PDB entry 4XVD | X-ray diffraction, 2.81 A resolution | chain A

Chain A:
Name: Aldo-keto reductase family 1 member C3
Organism: Homo sapiens
Notes: EC 1.1.1.64
Reference sequence: P42330 (AK1C3_HUMAN); numbering as in UniProt (aligned over 1-323)
Chain sequence (331 residues; numbered 1 to 331; the number before each row is that of its first residue):
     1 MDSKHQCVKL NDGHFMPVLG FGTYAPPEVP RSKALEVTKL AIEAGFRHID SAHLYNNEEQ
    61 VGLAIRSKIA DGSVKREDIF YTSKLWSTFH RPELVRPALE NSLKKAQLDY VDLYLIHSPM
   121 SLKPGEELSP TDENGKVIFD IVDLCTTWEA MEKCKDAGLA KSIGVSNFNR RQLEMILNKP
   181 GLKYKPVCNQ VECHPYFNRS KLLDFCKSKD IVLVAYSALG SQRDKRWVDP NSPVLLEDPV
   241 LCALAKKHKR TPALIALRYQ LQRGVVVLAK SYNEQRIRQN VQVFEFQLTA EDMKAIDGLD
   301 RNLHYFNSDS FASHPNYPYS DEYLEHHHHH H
Disordered / not traced: 1-5, 125-126, 322-331
Construct notes: expression tag (324-331)
Small-molecule neighbours:
  - NADP (NAP; NADP nicotinamide-adenine-dinucleotide phosphate): Gly22, Thr23, Tyr24, Asp50, Tyr55, Lys84, His117, Ser166, Asn167, Gln190, Tyr216, Ser217, Ala218, Leu219, Gly220, Ser221, Gln222, Leu236, Ala253, Leu268, Ala269, Lys270, Ser271, Tyr272, Asn273, Arg276, Gln279, Asn280, Phe306
  - 4-nitro-2- (WDV; 4-nitro-2-({4-[3-(trifluoromethyl)phenyl]piperazin-1-yl}methyl)phenol): Tyr24, Leu54, Tyr55, His117, Met120, Asn167, Tyr216, Gln222, Asp224, Trp227, His304, Phe306, Asn307, Ser308, Phe311, Tyr317, Pro318, Tyr319
UniProt features mapped onto this chain:
  - active site: Tyr55 (Proton donor)
  - binding site (NADP(+)): Thr23, Tyr24, Asp50, Ser166, Asn167, Gln190, Tyr216 to Gln222, Lys270 to Tyr272, Arg276 to Asn280
  - binding site (substrate): His117
  - site: Leu54 (Important for substrate specificity), Lys84 (Lowers pKa of active site Tyr), Trp227 (Involved in ligand recognition and product release), Phe306 (Involved in ligand recognition and product release)

In short:
Ligands of chain A: NADP and 4-nitro-2-. Curated annotation (UniProt) lists active-site residue Tyr55, 21
NADP+-binding residues and substrate-binding residue His117.
Chain A is Aldo-keto reductase family 1 member C3 (Homo sapiens); the structure, 17beta-HSD5 in complex with
4-nitro-2-({4-[3-(trifluoromethyl)phenyl]piperazin-1-yl}methyl)phenol, was determined by X-ray diffraction,
deposited together with 4WDT, 4WDU, 4WDW, 4WDX and 4XVE.
